4CYV - chains C and F of the 6 polymer chains in the assembly; structure by X-ray diffraction, 2.30 A resolution.

# Chain C
Protein: Hemagglutinin
Source organism: Influenza A virus (A/MALLARD/SWEDEN/51/2002 (H10N2))
Notes: fragment: ha1, residues 17-340
Reference sequence: E0YNJ7 (E0YNJ7_9INFA); the construct lacks a stretch of the UniProt sequence and is renumbered around it, so the offset changes along the chain: 10-127 = UniProt 17-134; 128-158 = UniProt 136-166; 159-261 = UniProt 169-271; 263-276 = UniProt 272-285; 1 more segments
Chain sequence (324 residues; row label = number of the first residue in the row; note: 1 number in that range is skipped by the numbering (no residue carries it; nothing is unmodelled there); a row labelled like 158A-158B holds insertion residues (158A, then the next letters in order)):
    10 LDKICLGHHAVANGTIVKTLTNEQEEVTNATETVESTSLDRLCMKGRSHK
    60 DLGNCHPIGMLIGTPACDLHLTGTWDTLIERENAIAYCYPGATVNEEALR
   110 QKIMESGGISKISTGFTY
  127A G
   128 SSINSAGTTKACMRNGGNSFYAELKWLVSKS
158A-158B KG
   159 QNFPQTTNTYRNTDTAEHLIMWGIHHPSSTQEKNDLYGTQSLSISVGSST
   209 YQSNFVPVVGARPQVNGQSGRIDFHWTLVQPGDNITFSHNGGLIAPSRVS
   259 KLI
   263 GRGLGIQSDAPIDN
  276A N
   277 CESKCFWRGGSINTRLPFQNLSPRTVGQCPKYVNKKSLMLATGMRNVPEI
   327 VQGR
Disordered / not traced: 326-330
Disulfides: Cys52-Cys277, Cys64-Cys76, Cys97-Cys139, Cys281-Cys305
Glycans and other covalent adducts: N-acetylglucosamine (NAG) linked to Asn38, Asn242

# Chain F
Protein: Hemagglutinin
Source organism: Influenza A virus (A/MALLARD/SWEDEN/51/2002 (H10N2))
Notes: fragment: ha2, residues 341-513
Reference sequence: E0YNJ7 (E0YNJ7_9INFA); residues 1-172 here correspond to UniProt positions 341-512 (UniProt number = residue number + 340)
Chain sequence (172 residues; numbered 1 to 172; the number before each row is that of its first residue):
     1 GLFGAIAGFIENGWEGMVDGWYGFRHQNAQGTGQAADYKSTQAAIDQITG
    51 KLNRLIEKTNTEFESIESEFSEIEHQIGNVINWTKDSITDIWTYQAELLV
   101 AMENQHTIDMADSEMLNLYERVRKQLRQNAEEDGKGCFEIYHACDDSCME
   151 SIRNNTYDHSQYREEALLNRLN
Disulfides: Cys144-Cys148
Glycans and other covalent adducts: N-acetylglucosamine (NAG) linked to Asn82

# Chain C / chain F interface
Contacting residue pairs - 9 pairs, chain C then chain F:
  Thr28(C) with Arg54(F)
  Leu29(C) with Lys51(F); Arg54(F), hydrogen bond (backbone-side chain); Glu103(F)
  Thr30(C) with Gln47(F); Gly50(F); Lys51(F)
  Glu32(C) with Glu57(F)
  Asn310(C) with Thr61(F)
Also at the interface, not in a pair above, chain F (8 interface residues in all): His106

# Overview
The interface between chain C and chain F involves 5 residues on one side and 8 on the other; the contacts
include 1 hydrogen bond. The hydrogen-bonded pair is Leu29(C)-Arg54(F). Covalently linked N-acetylglucosamine:
at Asn38(C) and Asn242(C). Covalently linked N-acetylglucosamine: at Asn82(F).
Chain C is Hemagglutinin and chain F is Hemagglutinin, both from Influenza A virus (A/MALLARD/SWEDEN/51/2002
(H10N2)); the structure, Structure of the A_mallard_Sweden_51_2002 H10 Avian Haemmaglutinin, was determined by
X-ray diffraction (same publication as 4CYW, 4CYZ, 4CZ0 and 4D00).
